PDB entry 7JOQ | X-ray diffraction, 3.95 A resolution | chains B and C of the 9 polymer chains in the assembly

[Chain B (and C)]
Molecule: Small Terminase subunit
Source organism: Pseudomonas phage NV1
Notes: chain C of this document is another copy of the same molecule, construct and numbering; everything in this record applies to it too
Reference sequence: A0A2L0HPR5 (A0A2L0HPR5_9CAUD); residues 6-162 here correspond to UniProt positions 1-157 (UniProt number = residue number - 5)
Chain sequence (157 residues; row label = number of the first residue in the row):
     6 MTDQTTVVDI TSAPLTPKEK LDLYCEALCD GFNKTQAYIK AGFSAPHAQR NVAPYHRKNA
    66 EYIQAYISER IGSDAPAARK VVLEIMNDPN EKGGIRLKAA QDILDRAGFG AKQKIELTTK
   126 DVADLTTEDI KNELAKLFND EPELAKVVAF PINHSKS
Unresolved in the structure: 6-22, 126-162 (chain C: 6-19, 126-162)

[Chain B / chain C interface]
Pairs across the interface (51):
  L28(B) with Q54(C)
  Y71(B) with R62(C)
  E74(B) with R62(C), salt bridge
  S78(B) with L33(C); H61(C)
  P81(B) with L33(C), hydrophobic; C34(C), hydrophobic; I72(C), hydrophobic
  A82(B) with F37(C), hydrophobic
  R84(B) with I76(C)
  K85(B) with C34(C)
  G98(B) with E96(C)
  G99(B) with I100(C)
  R101(B) with I90(C); E96(C), salt bridge
  L102(B) with I90(C), hydrophobic; I100(C); K103(C); A104(C)
  K103(B) with K103(C)
  A105(B) with A83(C)
  Q106(B) with D107(C); R111(C)
  I108(B) with I76(C), hydrophobic; A83(C), hydrophobic
  L109(B) with D107(C); R111(C)
  D110(B) with R111(C), salt bridge
  R111(B) with I76(C)
  A112(B) with A80(C), hydrophobic
  F114(B) with R111(C), hydrogen bond (backbone-side chain)
  G115(B) with R111(C)
  K117(B) with D110(C); G113(C); G115(C)
  Q118(B) with A116(C)
  K119(B) with K117(C), hydrogen bond (side chain-backbone); Q118(C); K119(C)
  I120(B) with Q118(C); K119(C), hydrogen bond (backbone-backbone)
  E121(B) with K119(C); E121(C)
  L122(B) with K119(C); I120(C); E121(C), hydrogen bond (backbone-backbone)
  T123(B) with E121(C), hydrogen bond (side chain-backbone)
  T124(B) with E121(C); L122(C)
  K125(B) with L122(C); T123(C)
Interface residues without a listed pair, chain B (34 interface residues in all): E31, A80, M91
Interface residues without a listed pair, chain C (33 interface residues in all): K39, R84, V86, V87, F114

[Overview]
34 residues of chain B and 33 residues of chain C are in contact, with 5 hydrogen bonds and 3 salt bridges.
Among the polar pairs are E74(B)-R62(C), R101(B)-E96(C) and D110(B)-R111(C).
Chain B and chain C are both Small Terminase subunit (Pseudomonas phage NV1); the structure, Structure of NV1
small terminase, was determined by X-ray diffraction together with 6W7T from the same study.
